7QSA - chains A and C of the 3 polymer chains in the assembly; structure by X-ray diffraction, 2.02 A resolution.

Chain A:
Molecule: Protein scribble homolog
Source organism: Homo sapiens
UniProt: Q14160 (SCRIB_HUMAN); residues 12-102 here correspond to UniProt positions 1002-1092 (UniProt number = residue number + 990)
Chain sequence (92 residues; each row starts with the number of its first residue):
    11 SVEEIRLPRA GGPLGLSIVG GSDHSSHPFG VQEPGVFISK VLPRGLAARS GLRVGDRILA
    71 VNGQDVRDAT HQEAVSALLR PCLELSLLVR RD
Disordered / not traced: 21-22, 35-36, 42, 92-93
Construct notes: expression tag (11)
Reported in the primary citation:
  - mutagenesis - K50A: unchanged binding to RNA-directed RNA polymerase NS5 (chain C)

Chain C:
Molecule: RNA-directed RNA polymerase NS5
Notes: EC 2.1.1.56, 2.1.1.57, 2.7.7.48
UniProt: Q01299 (POLG_TBEVH); residues 51-58 here correspond to UniProt positions 3407-3414 (UniProt number = residue number + 3356)
Chain sequence (8 residues; each row starts with the number of its first residue):
    51 LRLESSII
Disordered / not traced: 51-52

Interface between chain A and chain C:
Pairs across the interface - 20 pairs, chain A then chain C:
  Pro-23(A) with Ile-58(C)
  Leu-24(A) with Ile-58(C), hydrogen bond (backbone-backbone)
  Gly-25(A) with Ile-58(C), hydrogen bond (backbone-backbone)
  Leu-26(A) with Ser-56(C); Ile-57(C); Ile-58(C), hydrogen bond (backbone-backbone)
  Ser-27(A) with Ser-56(C)
  Ile-28(A) with Ser-55(C); Ser-56(C), hydrogen bond (backbone-backbone)
  Val-29(A) with Leu-53(C), hydrophobic; Glu-54(C); Ser-55(C)
  Gly-30(A) with Glu-54(C), hydrogen bond (backbone-backbone)
  His-37(A) with Leu-53(C)
  His-81(A) with Glu-54(C), hydrogen bond (side chain-backbone); Ser-55(C); Ser-56(C), hydrogen bond
  Gln-82(A) with Glu-54(C), hydrogen bond
  Val-85(A) with Ser-56(C)
  Leu-89(A) with Ile-58(C), hydrophobic
Also at the interface, not in a pair above, chain A (16 interface residues in all): Ala-20, Asp-33, Leu-88
From the paper, about this interface:
  - pairs named by the authors: Leu-24(A)/Ile-58(C), Gly-25(A)/Ile-58(C), Leu-26(A)/Ile-58(C), Ile-28(A)/Ser-56(C) (hydrogen bond), His-81(A)/Ser-56(C), Gln-82(A)/Glu-54(C)

Overview:
Chain A and chain C form an interface of 16 and 6 residues respectively; the contacts include 8 hydrogen
bonds. Among the polar pairs are Gly-25(A)/Ile-58(C), His-81(A)/Glu-54(C) and His-81(A)/Ser-56(C). The authors
report contacts between Leu-24(A) and Ile-58(C), Gly-25(A) and Ile-58(C) and Leu-26(A) and Ile-58(C) among
others; a hydrogen bond between Ile-28(A) and Ser-56(C). From the paper: K50A of chain A leaves binding to
RNA-directed RNA polymerase NS5 (chain C) unchanged.
Chain A is Protein scribble homolog (Homo sapiens) and chain C is RNA-directed RNA polymerase NS5; the
structure, Structural basis on the interaction of Scribble PDZ domains with the Tick Born encephalitis virus
(TBEV) ..., was determined by X-ray diffraction (same publication as 7QS9 and 7QSB).
